8ABB - chains P and S of the 20 polymer chains in the assembly; structure by electron microscopy, 3.20 A resolution.

== Chain P ==
Name: Cytochrome b-c1 complex subunit Rieske, mitochondrial
Organism: Yarrowia lipolytica
Notes: EC 7.1.1.8
UniProtKB: Q6CI02 (Q6CI02_YARLI); residues 1-225 here = UniProt positions 1-225
Amino-acid sequence (225 residues; numbered 1 to 225; the number before each row is that of its first residue):
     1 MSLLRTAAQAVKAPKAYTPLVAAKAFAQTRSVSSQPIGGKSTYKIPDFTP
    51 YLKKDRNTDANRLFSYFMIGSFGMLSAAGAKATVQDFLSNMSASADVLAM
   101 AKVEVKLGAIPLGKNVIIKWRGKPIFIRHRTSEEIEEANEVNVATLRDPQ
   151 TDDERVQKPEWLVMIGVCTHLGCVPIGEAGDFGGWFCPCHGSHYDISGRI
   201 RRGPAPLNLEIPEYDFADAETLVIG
Disordered / not traced: 1-38, 225
Cystine bridges: Cys173-Cys189
Metal / ion sites: 2Fe-2S cluster Fe: Cys168, His170, Cys187, His190
Small-molecule neighbours:
  - 2Fe-2S cluster (FES): Cys168, His170, Leu171, Gly172, Cys173, Cys187, Cys189, His190, Gly191, Ser192, Pro204
  - 1,2-diacyl-sn-glycero-3-phosphocholine (PC1): Tyr66, Ile69, Gly73, Ser76, Ala77, Ala80
  - phosphatidylethanolamine (PTY), molecule 1: Ile69, Phe72, Gly73, Ser76
  - phosphatidylethanolamine (PTY), molecule 2: Ala78, Gly79, Ala80, Lys81, Ala82, Thr83, Val84, Gln85, Asp86, Phe87
What the authors report for this chain:
  - binding site for heme c: His190
  - 2Fe-2S cluster coordination: His190

== Chain S ==
Name: Cytochrome b-c1 complex subunit 8
Organism: Yarrowia lipolytica
UniProtKB: Q6C387 (Q6C387_YARLI); residues 3-95 here correspond to UniProt positions 1-93 (UniProt number = residue number - 2)
Amino-acid sequence (93 residues; each row starts with the number of its first residue):
     3 MGGNGHYMGWWGHMGSPPQKGIAGYTISPFAARPFAGVVHAAIFNTFRRT
    53 KNQALFVILPVSFFYYVWTQASEKNEWLYTKAGRHELAKALAE
Disordered / not traced: 3-8, 94-95
Small-molecule neighbours: 1,2-diacyl-sn-glycero-3-phosphocholine (PC1): Gln55, Phe58, Val59, Val63

== How chain P and chain S interact ==
Residue-residue contacts (24; chain P residue first):
  Thr42(P) - Ala25(S)
  Thr42(P) - Tyr27(S)  hydrogen bond (backbone-side chain)
  Ile45(P) - Tyr27(S)  hydrophobic
  Pro46(P) - Tyr27(S)
  Phe48(P) - Tyr27(S)
  Phe48(P) - Thr28(S)
  Phe48(P) - Ile29(S)  hydrophobic
  Pro50(P) - Arg35(S)  hydrogen bond (backbone-side chain)
  Pro50(P) - Ala38(S)
  Tyr51(P) - Ala33(S)
  Tyr51(P) - Ala34(S)
  Tyr51(P) - Arg35(S)  hydrogen bond (backbone-backbone)
  Leu52(P) - Ile29(S)  hydrophobic
  Leu52(P) - Ala33(S)
  Leu52(P) - Arg35(S)  hydrogen bond (backbone-side chain)
  Lys53(P) - Phe32(S)
  Lys53(P) - Ala33(S)  hydrogen bond (backbone-backbone)
  Lys53(P) - Ala34(S)
  Lys53(P) - Arg35(S)
  Arg56(P) - Ala33(S)
  Asn61(P) - Phe32(S)  hydrogen bond (side chain-backbone)
  Arg62(P) - Phe32(S)
  Ser65(P) - Phe32(S)
  Tyr66(P) - Phe32(S)
Also at the interface, not in a pair above, chain P (15 interface residues in all): Tyr43, Thr49

== Summary ==
Chain P and chain S form an interface of 15 and 9 residues respectively, with 6 hydrogen bonds. Polar contacts
include Thr42(P)-Tyr27(S), Pro50(P)-Arg35(S) and Leu52(P)-Arg35(S). Chain P binds 2Fe-2S cluster,
phosphatidylethanolamine and 1,2-diacyl-sn-glycero-3-phosphocholine. Chain S binds
1,2-diacyl-sn-glycero-3-phosphocholine. From the paper: a binding site for heme c at His190(P); 2Fe-2S cluster
coordination by His190(P).
Chain P is Cytochrome b-c1 complex subunit Rieske, mitochondrial and chain S is Cytochrome b-c1 complex
subunit 8, both from Yarrowia lipolytica; the structure, Complex III2 from Yarrowia lipolytica,
ascorbate-reduced, c-position, was determined by electron microscopy, deposited together with 8AB6, 8AB7,
8AB8, 8AB9, 8ABA, 8ABE and 11 further entries.
